PDB entry 8RIV | X-ray diffraction, 2.78 A resolution | chains B and F of the 6 polymer chains in the assembly

# Chain B
Molecule: Tubulin beta-2B chain
Organism: Bos taurus
UniProt: Q6B856 (TBB2B_BOVIN); the author numbering skips numbers that UniProt does not, so the offset changes along the chain: 1-42 = UniProt 1-42; 45-360 = UniProt 43-358; 369-455 = UniProt 359-445
Amino-acid sequence (445 residues; row label = number of the first residue in the row; note: 10 numbers in that range are skipped by the numbering (no residue carries them; nothing is unmodelled there)):
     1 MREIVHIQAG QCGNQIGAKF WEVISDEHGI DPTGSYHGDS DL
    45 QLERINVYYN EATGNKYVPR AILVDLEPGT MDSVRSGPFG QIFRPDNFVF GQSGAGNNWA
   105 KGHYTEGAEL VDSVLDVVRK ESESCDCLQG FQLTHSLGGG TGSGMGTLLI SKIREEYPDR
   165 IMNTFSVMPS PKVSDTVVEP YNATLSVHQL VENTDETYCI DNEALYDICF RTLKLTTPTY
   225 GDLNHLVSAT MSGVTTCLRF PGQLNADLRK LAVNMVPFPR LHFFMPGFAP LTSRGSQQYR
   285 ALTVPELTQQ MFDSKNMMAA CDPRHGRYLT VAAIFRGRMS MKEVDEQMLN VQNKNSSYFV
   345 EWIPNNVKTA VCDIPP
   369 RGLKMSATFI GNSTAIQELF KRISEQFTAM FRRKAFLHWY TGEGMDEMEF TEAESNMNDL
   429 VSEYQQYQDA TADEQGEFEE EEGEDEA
Disordered / not traced: 1, 278-281, 438-455
Ion coordination: Mg2+: Gln11 (together with GDP)
Small-molecule neighbours:
  - A1H01 ((4-fluoranyl-2-methyl-1H-indol-5-yl) 3,4,5-trimethoxybenzenesulfonate): Gly237, Val238, Cys241, Leu242, Leu248, Ala250, Asp251, Lys254, Leu255, Asn258, Met259, Val315, Ala316, Ala317, Ile318, Asn349, Asn350, Val351, Lys352, Thr353, Ala354, Ile378
  - GDP (guanosine-5'-diphosphate): Ala9, Gly10, Gln11, Cys12, Gln15, Ile16, Ala99, Asn101, Ser140, Gly142, Gly143, Gly144, Thr145, Gly146, Val171, Pro173, Val177, Asp179, Glu183, Asn206, Leu209, Tyr224, Asn228
Curated features (UniProtKB/Swiss-Prot):
  - motif: Met1 to Ile4 (MREI motif)
  - binding site (GTP): Gln11, Glu71, Ser140, Gly144, Thr145, Gly146, Asn206, Asn228
  - binding site (Mg(2+)): Glu71
  - modified residue: Ser40 (Phosphoserine), Thr57 (Phosphothreonine), Lys60 (N6-acetyllysine), Ser174 (Phosphoserine), Thr287 (Phosphothreonine), Thr292 (Phosphothreonine), Arg320 (Omega-N-methylarginine), Glu448 (5-glutamyl polyglutamate)
  - cross-link (Glycyl lysine isopeptide (Lys-Gly)): Lys60 (interchain with G-Cter in ubiquitin), Lys326 (interchain with G-Cter in ubiquitin)
From the paper describing this entry:
  - binding site for A1H01: Cys241, Leu242, Leu248, Ala250, Asp251, Ile318, Ala354, Ile378

# Chain F
Molecule: Tubulin tyrosine ligase
Organism: Gallus gallus
UniProt: A0A8V0Z8P0 (A0A8V0Z8P0_CHICK); aligned to UniProt positions 1-378 over residues 1-378 (the alignment contains insertions or deletions, so no single offset holds)
Amino-acid sequence (384 residues; each row starts with the number of its first residue):
     1 MYTFVVRDEN SSVYAEVSRL LLATGQWKRL RKDNPRFNLM LGERNRLPFG RLGHEPGLVQ
    61 LVNYYRGADK LCRKASLVKL IKTSPELSES CTWFPESYVI YPTNLKTPVA PAQNGIRHLI
   121 NNTRTDEREV FLAAYNRRRE GREGNVWIAK SSAGAKGEGI LISSEASELL DFIDEQGQVH
   181 VIQKYLEKPL LLEPGHRKFD IRSWVLVDHL YNIYLYREGV LRTSSEPYNS ANFQDKTCHL
   241 TNHCIQKEYS KNYGRYEEGN EMFFEEFNQY LMDALNTTLE NSILLQIKHI IRSCLMCIEP
   301 AISTKHLHYQ SFQLFGFDFM VDEELKVWLI EVNGAPACAQ KLYAELCQGI VDVAISSVFP
   361 LADTGQKTSQ PTSIFIKLHH HHHH
Disordered / not traced: 106-124, 156-158, 176-177, 232-234, 362-372, 382-384
Differences from the reference sequence: expression tag (379-384)
Small-molecule neighbours: AMP-PCP (ACP; phosphomethylphosphonic acid adenylate ester): Lys74, Ile148, Lys150, Gln183, Lys184, Tyr185, Leu186, Lys198, Asp200, Arg202, Arg222, His239, Leu240, Thr241, Asn242, Asp318, Met320, Ile330, Glu331, Asn333

# Chain B / chain F interface
Pairs across the interface (7; chain B residue first):
  Leu333(B) with Pro56(F)
  Gln336(B) with Arg36(F)
  Asn337(B) with Arg36(F); Leu58(F)
  Lys338(B) with Lys28(F)
  Ser340(B) with Leu30(F); Asn34(F), hydrogen bond
Interface residues without a listed pair, chain B (6 interface residues in all): Glu345
Interface residues without a listed pair, chain F (10 interface residues in all): Thr3, Asp33, Pro35, Gly57

# In short
6 residues of chain B and 10 residues of chain F are in contact, with 1 hydrogen bond. The hydrogen-bonded
pair is Ser340(B)-Asn34(F). Bound to chain B: GDP and compound A1H01. Chain F binds AMP-PCP. From the paper: a
binding site for A1H01 at Cys241(B), Leu242(B) and Leu248(B) among others.
Here chain B is Tubulin beta-2B chain (Bos taurus) and chain F is Tubulin tyrosine ligase (Gallus gallus).
Entry 8RIV (T2R-TTL-1-K08 complex) was determined by X-ray diffraction (same publication as 8RIW).
